PDB entry 8VAQ | electron microscopy, 3.80 A resolution | chains A and I of the 9 polymer chains in the assembly

== Chain A ==
Molecule: DNA polymerase III subunit delta
From: Escherichia coli
Reference sequence: P28630 (HOLA_ECOLI); residue numbers follow UniProt; this construct covers 1-343
Chain sequence (343 residues; each row starts with the number of its first residue):
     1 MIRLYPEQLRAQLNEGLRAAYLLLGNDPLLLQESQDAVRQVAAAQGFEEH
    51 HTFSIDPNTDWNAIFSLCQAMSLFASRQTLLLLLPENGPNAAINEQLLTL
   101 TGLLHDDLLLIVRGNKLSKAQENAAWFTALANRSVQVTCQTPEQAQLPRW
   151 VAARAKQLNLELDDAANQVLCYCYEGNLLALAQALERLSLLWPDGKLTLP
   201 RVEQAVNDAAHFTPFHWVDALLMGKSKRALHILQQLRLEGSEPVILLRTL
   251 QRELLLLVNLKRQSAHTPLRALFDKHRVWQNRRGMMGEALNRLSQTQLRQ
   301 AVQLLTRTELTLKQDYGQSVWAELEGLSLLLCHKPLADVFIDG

== Chain I ==
Molecule: 30-nt DNA strand
Sequence (30 nucleotides; row label = number of the first residue in the row):
     1 TTTTTTTTTTTATGTACTCGTAGTGTCTGC
Disordered / not traced: 1-3

== Chain A / chain I interface ==
Pairs across the interface - 16 pairs, chain A then chain I:
  Lys-119(A) / DT6(I)  phosphate contact
  Phe-215(A) / DT7(I)  stacking on the base
  Phe-215(A) / DT8(I)  base contact
  Glu-242(A) / DT9(I)  hydrogen bond to the base
  Val-244(A) / DT9(I)  sugar contact
  Val-244(A) / DT10(I)  base contact
  Ile-245(A) / DT8(I)  sugar contact
  Ile-245(A) / DT9(I)  sugar contact
  Arg-248(A) / DT9(I)  sugar contact
  Arg-248(A) / DT10(I)  salt bridge to the phosphate
  Thr-249(A) / DT8(I)  base contact
  Arg-252(A) / DT7(I)  hydrogen bond to the phosphate
  Arg-252(A) / DT8(I)  hydrogen bond to the phosphate
  Trp-279(A) / DT5(I)  hydrogen bond to the base
  Asn-281(A) / DT5(I)  base contact
  Lys-313(A) / DT10(I)  sugar contact
Other interface residues (no listed pair), chain A (13 interface residues in all): Pro-214, Leu-312
Other interface residues (no listed pair), chain I (7 interface residues in all): DT4

== Summary ==
The interface between chain A and chain I involves 13 residues on one side and 7 on the other; the contacts
include 4 hydrogen bonds, 1 salt bridge and 1 aromatic stacking contact. Polar contacts include
Glu-242(A)/DT9(I), Trp-279(A)/DT5(I) and Arg-252(A)/DT7(I).
Here chain A is DNA polymerase III subunit delta (Escherichia coli) and chain I is a 30-nt DNA strand. Entry
8VAQ (Structure of the E. coli clamp loader bound to the beta clamp in a Closed-DNA1 conformation) was
determined by electron microscopy, deposited together with 8VAL, 8VAM, 8VAN, 8VAP, 8VAR, 8VAS and 8VAT.
